PDB entry 9D3D | electron microscopy, 3.41 A resolution | chains B and b of the 8 polymer chains in the assembly

== Chain B ==
Name: HIV-1 BG505 DS-SOSIP gp120
From: Human immunodeficiency virus 1
UniProt: Q2N0S6 (Q2N0S6_9HIV1); the construct lacks a stretch of the UniProt sequence and is renumbered around it, so the offset changes along the chain: 31-141 = UniProt 30-140; 150-185 = UniProt 141-176; 189-309 = UniProt 188-308; 312-321 = UniProt 309-318; 2 more segments
Sequence (481 residues; row label = number of the first residue in the row; note: 14 numbers in that range are skipped by the numbering (no residue carries them; nothing is unmodelled there); a row labelled like 185A-185K holds insertion residues (185A, then the next letters in order)):
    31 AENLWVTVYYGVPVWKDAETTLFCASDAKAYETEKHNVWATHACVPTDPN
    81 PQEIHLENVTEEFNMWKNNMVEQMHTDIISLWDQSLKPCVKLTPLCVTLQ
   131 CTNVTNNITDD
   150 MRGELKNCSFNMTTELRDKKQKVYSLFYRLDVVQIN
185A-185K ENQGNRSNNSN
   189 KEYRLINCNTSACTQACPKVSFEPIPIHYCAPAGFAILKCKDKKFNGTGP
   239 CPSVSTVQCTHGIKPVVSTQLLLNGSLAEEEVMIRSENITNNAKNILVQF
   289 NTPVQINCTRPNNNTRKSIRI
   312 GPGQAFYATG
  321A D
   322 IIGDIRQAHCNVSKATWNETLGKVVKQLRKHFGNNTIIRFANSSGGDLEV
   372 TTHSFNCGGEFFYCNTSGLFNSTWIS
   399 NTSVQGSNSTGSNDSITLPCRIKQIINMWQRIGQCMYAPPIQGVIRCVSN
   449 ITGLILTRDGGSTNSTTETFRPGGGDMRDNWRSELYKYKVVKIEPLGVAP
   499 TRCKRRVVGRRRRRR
Disordered / not traced: 31-32, 185A-185K, 399-410, 506-513
Differences from the reference sequence: conflict Cys-201 (Ile200 in Q2N0S6), Asn-332 (Thr330 in Q2N0S6), Cys-433 (Ala430 in Q2N0S6), Cys-501 (Ala498 in Q2N0S6); expression tag (509-513)
Disulfide bonds: Cys-54/Cys-74, Cys-119/Cys-205, Cys-126/Cys-196, Cys-131/Cys-157, Cys-201/Cys-433, Cys-218/Cys-247, Cys-228/Cys-239, Cys-296/Cys-331, Cys-378/Cys-445, Cys-385/Cys-418
Covalent attachments: N-acetylglucosamine (NAG) linked to Asn-88, Asn-133, Asn-137, Asn-156, Asn-197, Asn-234, Asn-262, Asn-276, Asn-295, Asn-301, Asn-332, Asn-339, Asn-355, Asn-363, Asn-386, Asn-392, Asn-448; glycan linked to Asn-160

== Chain b ==
Name: BG505 DS-SOSIP glycoprotein gp41
From: Human immunodeficiency virus 1
UniProt: Q2N0S6 (Q2N0S6_9HIV1); residues 512-664 here correspond to UniProt positions 509-661 (UniProt number = residue number - 3)
Sequence (153 residues; numbered 512 to 664; the number before each row is that of its first residue):
   512 AVGIGAVFLGFLGAAGSTMGAASMTLTVQARNLLSGIVQQQSNLLRAPEA
   562 QQHLLKLTVWGIKQLQARVLAVERYLRDQQLLGIWGCSGKLICCTNVPWN
   612 SSWSNRNLSEIWDNMTWLQWDKEISNYTQIIYGLLEESQNQQEKNEQDLL
   662 ALD
Disordered / not traced: 512-517, 548-568
Differences from the reference sequence: engineered mutation Pro-559 (Ile556 in Q2N0S6), Cys-605 (Thr602 in Q2N0S6)
Disulfide bonds: Cys-598/Cys-604
Covalent attachments: N-acetylglucosamine (NAG) linked to Asn-611, Asn-637

== Interface between chain B and chain b ==
Inter-chain disulfides: Cys-501(B)/Cys-605(b)
Residue-residue contacts (94; chain B residue first):
  Leu-34(B) / Pro-609(b)
  Leu-34(B) / Trp-610(b)  hydrogen bond (backbone-backbone)
  Leu-34(B) / Leu-619(b)  hydrophobic
  Trp-35(B) / Thr-606(b)
  Trp-35(B) / Asn-607(b)
  Trp-35(B) / Val-608(b)
  Trp-35(B) / Pro-609(b)
  Trp-35(B) / Trp-610(b)
  Val-36(B) / Thr-606(b)  hydrogen bond (backbone-side chain)
  Val-36(B) / Val-608(b)  hydrogen bond (backbone-backbone)
  Val-36(B) / Trp-610(b)  hydrophobic
  Thr-37(B) / Cys-604(b)
  Val-38(B) / Cys-598(b)  hydrophobic
  Val-38(B) / Leu-602(b)
  Val-38(B) / Ile-603(b)
  Val-38(B) / Cys-604(b)  hydrogen bond (backbone-backbone)
  Val-38(B) / Leu-646(b)  hydrophobic
  Tyr-39(B) / Ser-534(b)
  Tyr-39(B) / Leu-537(b)  hydrophobic
  Tyr-39(B) / Leu-602(b)
  Tyr-39(B) / Ile-603(b)  hydrophobic
  Tyr-39(B) / Trp-623(b)
  Tyr-39(B) / Trp-628(b)  hydrophobic
  Tyr-40(B) / Leu-537(b)
  Tyr-40(B) / Leu-544(b)
  Tyr-40(B) / Tyr-586(b)
  Tyr-40(B) / Asp-589(b)
  Tyr-40(B) / Gln-590(b)  hydrogen bond
  Tyr-40(B) / Leu-593(b)  hydrophobic
  Tyr-40(B) / Leu-602(b)  hydrogen bond (backbone-backbone)
  Gly-41(B) / Leu-537(b)
  Gly-41(B) / Gln-540(b)  hydrogen bond (backbone-side chain)
  Val-42(B) / Leu-537(b)
  Val-42(B) / Trp-628(b)  hydrophobic
  Pro-43(B) / Ala-525(b)
  Pro-43(B) / Trp-628(b)
  Pro-43(B) / Leu-629(b)
  Val-44(B) / Trp-628(b)  hydrophobic
  Val-44(B) / Asp-632(b)
  Trp-45(B) / Leu-523(b)  hydrophobic
  Trp-45(B) / Ala-526(b)  hydrophobic
  Trp-45(B) / Leu-629(b)  hydrophobic
  Lys-46(B) / Asp-632(b)  salt bridge
  Leu-52(B) / Lys-574(b)
  Cys-54(B) / Trp-571(b)  hydrophobic
  Ala-73(B) / Trp-571(b)
  Cys-74(B) / Trp-571(b)
  Val-75(B) / Gln-575(b)
  Ile-84(B) / Gly-521(b)
  Ile-84(B) / Phe-522(b)
  Leu-86(B) / Leu-523(b)
  Leu-86(B) / Gly-524(b)
  Glu-87(B) / Gly-527(b)
  Gln-103(B) / Lys-574(b)
  Asp-107(B) / Val-570(b)
  Asp-107(B) / Trp-571(b)
  Leu-111(B) / Val-570(b)  hydrophobic
  Leu-111(B) / Trp-571(b)  hydrophobic
  Gln-114(B) / Thr-569(b)
  Gln-114(B) / Val-570(b)
  Pro-220(B) / Ala-578(b)  hydrophobic
  Ala-221(B) / Leu-545(b)
  Ala-221(B) / Ser-546(b)
  Ala-221(B) / Ala-582(b)
  Gly-222(B) / Asn-543(b)
  Ala-224(B) / Leu-523(b)  hydrophobic
  Ile-491(B) / Phe-522(b)  hydrophobic
  Ile-491(B) / Leu-523(b)  hydrophobic
  Ile-491(B) / Arg-585(b)  hydrogen bond (backbone-side chain)
  Pro-493(B) / Leu-544(b)  hydrophobic
  Pro-493(B) / Asp-589(b)
  Leu-494(B) / Asp-589(b)
  Leu-494(B) / Leu-593(b)  hydrophobic
  Val-496(B) / Trp-631(b)  hydrogen bond (backbone-side chain)
  Val-496(B) / Ile-635(b)
  Val-496(B) / Tyr-643(b)  hydrophobic
  Ala-497(B) / Trp-623(b)  hydrophobic
  Ala-497(B) / Trp-631(b)
  Pro-498(B) / Trp-610(b)
  Pro-498(B) / Ile-622(b)  hydrophobic
  Pro-498(B) / Trp-623(b)  hydrogen bond (backbone-side chain)
  Pro-498(B) / Trp-631(b)
  Thr-499(B) / Trp-623(b)
  Cys-501(B) / Cys-605(b)  disulfide
  Lys-502(B) / Asn-607(b)  hydrogen bond
  Arg-503(B) / Trp-596(b)
  Arg-503(B) / Gly-597(b)  hydrogen bond (side chain-backbone)
  Arg-503(B) / Cys-598(b)
  Arg-503(B) / Cys-604(b)
  Arg-503(B) / Cys-605(b)  hydrogen bond (side chain-backbone)
  Arg-503(B) / Thr-606(b)
  Arg-503(B) / Asn-607(b)
  Arg-503(B) / Gln-653(b)
  Val-505(B) / Asn-607(b)  hydrogen bond (backbone-side chain)
Also at the interface, not in a pair above, chain B (51 interface residues in all): Thr-50, Thr-51, Phe-53, Ala-70, Asn-88, Val-89, Ser-110, Thr-244, Lys-490, Gly-495, Arg-500
Also at the interface, not in a pair above, chain b (55 interface residues in all): Ala-533, Ala-541, Leu-581, Leu-592, Trp-614, Ile-642

== Overview ==
51 residues of chain B and 55 residues of chain b are in contact, with 1 disulfide bond, 14 hydrogen bonds and
1 salt bridge. Among the polar pairs are Lys-46(B)/Asp-632(b), Val-36(B)/Thr-606(b) and Tyr-40(B)/Gln-590(b).
Here chain B is HIV-1 BG505 DS-SOSIP gp120 and chain b is BG505 DS-SOSIP glycoprotein gp41, both from Human
immunodeficiency virus 1. Entry 9D3D (Cryo-EM structure of PGT145 R100aS Fab bound to HIV-1 BG505 DS-SOSIP.664
Env trimer) was determined by electron microscopy together with 9D1W from the same study.
